PDB entry 3KD1 | X-ray diffraction, 2.66 A resolution | chains P and E of the 3 polymer chains in the assembly

== Chain P ==
Molecule: 14-nt DNA strand
Notes: fragment: Acyclic GMP terminated primer DNA
Sequence (14 nucleotides; each row starts with the number of its first residue):
   101 GCGGCTGTCATAAX
Modified residues: 4DG (2-[(2-amino-6-oxo-1,6-dihydro-9H-purin-9-yl)methoxy]ethyl dihydrogen phosphate) at position 114

== Chain E ==
Molecule: DNA polymerase
Organism: Enterobacteria phage RB69
Notes: EC 2.7.7.7; fragment: RB69 gp43 exo- chimera containing elements from the fingers domain of the human cytomegalovirus DNA polymerase.
UniProt: Q38087 (DPOL_BPR69); residues 1-903 here = UniProt positions 1-903
Chain sequence (913 residues; row label = number of the first residue in the row):
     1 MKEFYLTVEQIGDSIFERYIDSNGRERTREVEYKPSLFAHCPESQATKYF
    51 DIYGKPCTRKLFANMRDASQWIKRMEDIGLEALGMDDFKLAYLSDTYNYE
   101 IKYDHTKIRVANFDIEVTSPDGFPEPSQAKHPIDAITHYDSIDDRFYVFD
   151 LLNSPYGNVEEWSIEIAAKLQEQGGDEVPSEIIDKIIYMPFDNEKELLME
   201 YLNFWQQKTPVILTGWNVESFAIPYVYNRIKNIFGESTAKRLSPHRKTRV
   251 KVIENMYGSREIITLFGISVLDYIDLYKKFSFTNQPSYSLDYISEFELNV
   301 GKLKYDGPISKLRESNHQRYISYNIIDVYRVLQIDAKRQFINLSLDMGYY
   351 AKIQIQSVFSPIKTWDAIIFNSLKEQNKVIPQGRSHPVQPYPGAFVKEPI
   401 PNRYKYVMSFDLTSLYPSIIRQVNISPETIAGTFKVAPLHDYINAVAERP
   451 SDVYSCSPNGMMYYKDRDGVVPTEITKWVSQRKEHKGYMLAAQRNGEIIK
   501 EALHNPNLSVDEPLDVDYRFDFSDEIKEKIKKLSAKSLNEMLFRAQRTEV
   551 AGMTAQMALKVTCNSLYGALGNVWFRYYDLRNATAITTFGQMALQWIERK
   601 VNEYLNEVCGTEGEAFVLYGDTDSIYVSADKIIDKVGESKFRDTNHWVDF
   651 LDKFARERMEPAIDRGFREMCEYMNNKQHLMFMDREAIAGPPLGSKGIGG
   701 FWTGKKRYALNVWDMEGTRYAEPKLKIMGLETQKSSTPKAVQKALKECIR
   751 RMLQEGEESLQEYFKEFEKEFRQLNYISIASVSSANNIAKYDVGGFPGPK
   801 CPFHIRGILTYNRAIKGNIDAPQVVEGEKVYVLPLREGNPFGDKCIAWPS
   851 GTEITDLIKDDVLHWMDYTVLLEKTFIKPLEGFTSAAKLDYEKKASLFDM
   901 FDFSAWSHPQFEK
Unresolved in the structure: 906-913
Differences from the reference sequence: engineered mutation Ala222 (Asp in Q38087), Trp478 (Val in Q38087), Val479 (Phe in Q38087), Ser480 (Asn in Q38087), Met557 (Ile in Q38087), Ala558 (Asn in Q38087), Leu559 (Arg in Q38087), Val561 (Leu in Q38087), Thr562 (Leu in Q38087), Cys563 (Ile in Q38087); expression tag (904-913)
UniProt features mapped onto this chain:
  - region: Thr248 to Thr264 (Beta hairpin), Lys705 to Tyr708 (Binding of DNA in B-conformation), Leu897 to Phe903 (Interaction with the polymerase clamp)
  - binding site (Mg(2+)): Asp114, Glu116, Asp327, Asp411, Leu412, Asp623
  - binding site (substrate): Ser414 to Tyr416, Arg482, Lys560
  - site: Asp621 (Optimization of metal coordination by the polymerase active site), Lys706 (Optimization of metal coordination by the polymerase active site), Asp714 (Essential for viral replication)
  - mutagenesis: Asp327 (D327A: Complete loss of 3'-5' exonuclease activity), Leu415 (L415A/G: Decreases base selectivity by several hundred fold; L415G/F: Increased misinsertion, increased mismatch extension and inefficient proofreading; L415M: No effect on base selectivity), Ser565 (S565G: Increased incorporation efficiency of correct dNMPs; when associated with A-567), Tyr567 (Y567A: Inserts both dCMP and dAMP opposite 8-oxoG rapidly and with equal efficiency. 100-fold increase of dAMP and dGMP when situated opposite guanidinohydantoin ...), Asp621 (D621A: Drastic decrease in the efficiency of incorporation of dGMP), Lys706 (K706A: Almost complete loss of polymerase activity), Asp714 (D714A: Complete loss of viral replication)
Bound ions: Mg2+: Asp114, Glu116
From the paper describing this entry:
  - mutagenesis - V478W: decreased catalytic activity on PFA

== How chain P and chain E interact ==
Pairs across the interface (34):
  DG107(P) - Tyr791(E)  phosphate contact
  DT108(P) - Lys790(E)  salt bridge to the phosphate
  DT108(P) - Tyr791(E)  hydrogen bond to the phosphate
  DT108(P) - His804(E)  phosphate contact
  DC109(P) - Ser783(E)  phosphate contact
  DC109(P) - Ser784(E)  phosphate contact
  DC109(P) - Asn786(E)  phosphate contact
  DC109(P) - His804(E)  salt bridge to the phosphate
  DA110(P) - Ser735(E)  phosphate contact
  DA110(P) - Ser783(E)  phosphate contact
  DA110(P) - Ser784(E)  hydrogen bond to the phosphate
  DT111(P) - Asn284(E)  phosphate contact
  DT111(P) - Gly729(E)  phosphate contact
  DT111(P) - Gln733(E)  sugar contact
  DT111(P) - Lys734(E)  phosphate contact
  DT111(P) - Ser735(E)  hydrogen bond to the phosphate
  DA112(P) - Asp621(E)  phosphate contact
  DA112(P) - Lys706(E)  hydrogen bond to the base
  DA112(P) - Met728(E)  phosphate contact
  DA112(P) - Gly729(E)  hydrogen bond to the phosphate
  DA112(P) - Gln733(E)  phosphate contact
  DA113(P) - Asp621(E)  sugar contact
  DA113(P) - Thr622(E)  sugar contact
  DA113(P) - Asp623(E)  phosphate contact
  DA113(P) - Tyr708(E)  hydrogen bond to the phosphate
  DA113(P) - Met728(E)  phosphate contact
  4DG_114(P) - Tyr416(E)  sugar contact
  4DG_114(P) - Lys560(E)  salt bridge to the phosphate
  4DG_114(P) - Val561(E)  base contact
  4DG_114(P) - Asn564(E)  base contact
  4DG_114(P) - Tyr567(E)  base contact
  4DG_114(P) - Gly568(E)  base contact
  4DG_114(P) - Thr622(E)  sugar contact
  4DG_114(P) - Asp623(E)  phosphate contact
Interface residues without a listed pair, chain E (32 interface residues in all): Tyr257, Asp411, Tyr626, Ile727, Ser736, Val782, Lys800, Pro802, Lys829

== In short ==
8 residues of chain P and 32 residues of chain E are in contact; the contacts include 6 hydrogen bonds and 3
salt bridges. Polar pairs include DA112(P)-Lys706(E), DT108(P)-Tyr791(E) and DA110(P)-Ser784(E). From the
paper: V478W of chain E reduces catalytic activity on PFA.
Here chain P is a 14-nt DNA strand and chain E is DNA polymerase (Enterobacteria phage RB69). Entry 3KD1
(Closed binary complex of an RB69 gp43 fingers domain mutant complexed with an acyclic GMP terminated ...) was
determined by X-ray diffraction, deposited together with 3KD5.
